Entry 5WB7 (X-ray diffraction, 2.94 A resolution); this record covers chains D and H of the 4 polymer chains in the assembly.

Chain D:
Molecule: Epidermal growth factor receptor
Source organism: Homo sapiens
Notes: EC 2.7.10.1
Reference sequence: P00533 (EGFR_HUMAN), isoform P00533-4; residues 1-501 here correspond to UniProt positions 25-525 (UniProt number = residue number + 24)
Amino-acid sequence (507 residues; numbered 1 to 507; the number before each row is that of its first residue):
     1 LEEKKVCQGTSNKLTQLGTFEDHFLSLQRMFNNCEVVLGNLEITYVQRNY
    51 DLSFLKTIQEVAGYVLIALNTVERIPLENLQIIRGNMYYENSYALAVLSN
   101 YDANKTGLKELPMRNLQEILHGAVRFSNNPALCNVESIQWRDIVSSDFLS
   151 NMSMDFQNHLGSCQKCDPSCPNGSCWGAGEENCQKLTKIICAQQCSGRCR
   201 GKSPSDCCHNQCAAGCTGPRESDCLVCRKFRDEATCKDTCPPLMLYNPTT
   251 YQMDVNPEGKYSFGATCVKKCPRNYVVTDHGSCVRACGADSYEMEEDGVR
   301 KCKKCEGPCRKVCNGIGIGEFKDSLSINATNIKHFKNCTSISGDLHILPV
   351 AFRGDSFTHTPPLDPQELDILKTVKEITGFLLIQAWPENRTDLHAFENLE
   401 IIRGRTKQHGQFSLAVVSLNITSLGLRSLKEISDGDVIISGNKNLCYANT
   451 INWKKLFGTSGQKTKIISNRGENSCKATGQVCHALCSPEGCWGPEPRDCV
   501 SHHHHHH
Disordered / not traced: 1, 501-507
Disulfides: Cys7-Cys34, Cys133-Cys163, Cys166-Cys175, Cys170-Cys183, Cys191-Cys199, Cys195-Cys207, Cys208-Cys216, Cys212-Cys224, Cys227-Cys236, Cys240-Cys267, Cys271-Cys283, Cys287-Cys302, Cys305-Cys309, Cys313-Cys338, Cys446-Cys475, Cys482-Cys491, Cys486-Cys499
Covalent attachments: N-acetylglucosamine (NAG) linked to Asn32, Asn151; glycan linked to Asn328
Differences from the reference sequence: expression tag (502-507)
UniProt features mapped onto this chain:
  - modified residue: Ser205 (Phosphoserine)
  - glycosylation (N-linked (GlcNAc...) asparagine): Asn32 (complex), Asn49, Asn104, Asn151, Asn172, Asn328, Asn337, Asn389, Asn420
What the authors report for this chain:
  - self-association interface (contacts with another copy of this molecule): Pro219, Glu221, Asp238
  - mutagenesis - Y246E/N247A/T249D/Y251E/Q252A/M253D: abolished signaling with Proepiregulin (chain H)

Chain H:
Molecule: Proepiregulin
Source organism: Homo sapiens
Reference sequence: O14944 (EREG_HUMAN); residues -6 to 54 here correspond to UniProt positions 56-116 (UniProt number = residue number + 62)
Amino-acid sequence (62 residues; numbered -7 to 54; the number before each row is that of its first residue; numbers below 1 keep their minus sign (Ser-7 is residue -7)):
    -7 SDNPRVAQVSITKCSSDMNGYCLHGQCIYLVDMSQNYCRCEVGYTGVRCE
    43 HFFLTVHQPLSK
Disordered / not traced: -7 to 1, 46-54
Disulfides: Cys6-Cys19, Cys14-Cys30, Cys32-Cys41
Differences from the reference sequence: expression tag (-7)

How chain D and chain H interact:
Pairs across the interface (28; chain D residue first):
  Leu14(D) with Tyr29(H)
  Thr15(D) with Val39(H)
  Gln16(D) with Tyr29(H); Thr37(H)
  Leu17(D) with Phe45(H), hydrophobic
  Tyr45(D) with Tyr29(H), hydrogen bond
  Leu98(D) with Met25(H), hydrophobic
  Ser99(D) with Asp24(H), hydrogen bond; Met25(H)
  Tyr101(D) with Ser2(H), hydrogen bond (side chain-backbone); Asp24(H), hydrogen bond
  Asn128(D) with Asp24(H), hydrogen bond
  Leu325(D) with Arg40(H)
  His346(D) with His43(H), hydrogen bond
  Leu348(D) with Glu42(H); His43(H)
  Val350(D) with Leu15(H), hydrophobic
  Asp355(D) with Arg40(H), salt bridge
  Leu382(D) with His43(H)
  Gln384(D) with Glu42(H), hydrogen bond (side chain-backbone); His43(H); Phe44(H), hydrogen bond (side chain-backbone)
  Gln408(D) with His43(H); Phe44(H), hydrogen bond (side chain-backbone)
  His409(D) with Thr37(H); Phe44(H)
  Val417(D) with Phe44(H), hydrophobic
  Ser418(D) with Phe44(H)
Also at the interface, not in a pair above, chain D (27 interface residues in all): Gly18, Asp22, Leu69, Glu90, Arg125, Phe357, Phe412
Also at the interface, not in a pair above, chain H (16 interface residues in all): Tyr13, Leu22, Gln27, Gly38

Summary:
27 residues of chain D and 16 residues of chain H are in contact, with 9 hydrogen bonds and 1 salt bridge.
Polar contacts include Asp355(D)-Arg40(H), Tyr45(D)-Tyr29(H) and Ser99(D)-Asp24(H). From the paper:
Y246E/N247A/T249D/Y251E/Q252A/M253D of chain D abolish signaling with Proepiregulin (chain H); a
self-association interface involving Pro219(D), Glu221(D) and Asp238(D).
Here chain D is Epidermal growth factor receptor and chain H is Proepiregulin, both from Homo sapiens. Entry
5WB7 (Crystal structure of the epidermal growth factor receptor extracellular region in complex with
epiregulin) was determined by X-ray diffraction, deposited together with 5WB8.
